Entry 8YEU (X-ray diffraction, 3.05 A resolution); this record covers chains C and D of the 6 polymer chains in the assembly.

Chain C:
Protein: Detyrosinated tubulin alpha-1B chain
Source organism: Sus scrofa
Reference sequence: Q2XVP4 (TBA1B_PIG); numbering as in UniProt (aligned over 1-440)
Sequence (440 residues; row label = number of the first residue in the row):
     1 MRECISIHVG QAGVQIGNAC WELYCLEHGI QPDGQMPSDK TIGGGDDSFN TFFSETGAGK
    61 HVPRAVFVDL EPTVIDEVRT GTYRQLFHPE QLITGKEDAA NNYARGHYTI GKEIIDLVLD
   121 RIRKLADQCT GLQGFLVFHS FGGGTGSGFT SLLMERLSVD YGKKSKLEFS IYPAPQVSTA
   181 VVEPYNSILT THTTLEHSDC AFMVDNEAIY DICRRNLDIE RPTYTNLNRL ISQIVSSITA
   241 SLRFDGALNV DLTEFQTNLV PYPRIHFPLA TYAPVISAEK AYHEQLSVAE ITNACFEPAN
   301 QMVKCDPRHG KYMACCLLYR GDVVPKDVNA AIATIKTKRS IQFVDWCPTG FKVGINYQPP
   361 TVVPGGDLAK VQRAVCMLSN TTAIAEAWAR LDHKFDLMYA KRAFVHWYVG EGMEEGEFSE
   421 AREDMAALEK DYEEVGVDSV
Ion coordination: Ca2+: Asp39, Thr41, Gly44, Glu55
Residues lining bound ligands:
  - A1D6L (6-fluoranyl-4-(6-methoxy-3,4-dihydro-2H-quinolin-1-yl)quinazolin-2-amine): Asn101, Thr179, Val181
  - GTP (guanosine-5'-triphosphate): Val9, Gly10, Gln11, Ala12, Gln15, Ile16, Asp69, Asp98, Ala99, Ala100, Asn101, Ser140, Gly142, Gly143, Gly144, Thr145, Gly146, Ile171, Pro173, Val177, Ser178, Thr179, Glu183, Asn206, Tyr224, Leu227, Asn228, Ile231
Curated features (UniProtKB/Swiss-Prot):
  - motif: Met1 to Cys4 (MREC motif)
  - active site: Glu254
  - binding site (GTP): Gly10, Gln11, Ala12, Gln15, Glu71, Ala99, Ser140, Gly143, Gly144, Thr145, Gly146, Thr179, Glu183, Asn206, Tyr224, Asn228, Leu252
  - binding site (Mg(2+)): Glu71
  - modified residue: Lys40 (N6,N6,N6-trimethyllysine), Ser48 (Phosphoserine), Ser232 (Phosphoserine), Tyr282 (3'-nitrotyrosine), Arg339 (Omega-N-methylarginine), Ser439 (Phosphoserine)
  - cross-link (Glycyl lysine isopeptide (Lys-Gly)): Lys326 (interchain with G-Cter in ubiquitin), Lys370 (interchain with G-Cter in ubiquitin)

Chain D:
Protein: Tubulin beta chain
Source organism: Sus scrofa
Reference sequence: A0A8D0VN39 (A0A8D0VN39_PIG); residues 1-431 here = UniProt positions 1-431
Sequence (431 residues; each row starts with the number of its first residue):
     1 MREIVHIQAG QCGNQIGAKF WEVISDEHGI DPTGSYHGDS DLQLERINVY YNEATGNKYV
    61 PRAILVDLEP GTMDSVRSGP FGQIFRPDNF VFGQSGAGNN WAKGHYTEGA ELVDSVLDVV
   121 RKESESCDCL QGFQLTHSLG GGTGSGMGTL LISKIREEYP DRIMNTFSVM PSPKVSDTVV
   181 EPYNATLSVH QLVENTDETY CIDNEALYDI CFRTLKLTTP TYGDLNHLVS ATMSGVTTCL
   241 RFPGQLNADL RKLAVNMVPF PRLHFFMPGF APLTSRGSQQ YRALTVPELT QQMFDSKNMM
   301 AACDPRHGRY LTVAAIFRGR MSMKEVDEQM LNVQNKNSSY FVEWIPNNVK TAVCDIPPRG
   361 LKMSATFIGN STAIQELFKR ISEQFTAMFR RKAFLHWYTG EGMDEMEFTE AESNMNDLVS
   421 EYQQYQDATA D
Not modelled in the structure: 274-283
Residues lining bound ligands:
  - A1D6L (6-fluoranyl-4-(6-methoxy-3,4-dihydro-2H-quinolin-1-yl)quinazolin-2-amine): Val236, Cys239, Leu240, Leu246, Ala248, Asp249, Lys252, Leu253, Asn256, Met257, Ala314, Ala315, Ile316, Lys350, Thr351, Ala352
  - GDP (guanosine-5'-diphosphate): Gly10, Gln11, Cys12, Gln15, Ile16, Asp67, Ala97, Ser138, Gly140, Gly141, Gly142, Thr143, Gly144, Val169, Val175, Ser176, Glu181, Asn204, Leu207, Tyr222, Leu225, Asn226

How chain C and chain D interact:
Residue-residue contacts (56):
  Gln11(C) - Asn247(D)
  Glu71(C) - Asn247(D)  hydrogen bond
  Thr73(C) - Asn247(D)
  Lys96(C) - Asp128(D)  salt bridge
  Lys96(C) - Cys129(D)
  Glu97(C) - Arg2(D)  salt bridge
  Glu97(C) - Arg162(D)  salt bridge
  Asp98(C) - Lys252(D)  salt bridge
  Ala100(C) - Arg251(D)
  Ala100(C) - Lys252(D)
  Ala100(C) - Val255(D)
  Asn101(C) - Lys252(D)
  Asn101(C) - Asn256(D)  hydrogen bond
  Arg105(C) - Arg251(D)
  Pro175(C) - Asn347(D)
  Ser178(C) - Lys350(D)  hydrogen bond
  Ala180(C) - Asn256(D)
  Ala180(C) - Lys350(D)
  Val181(C) - Asn256(D)  hydrogen bond (backbone-side chain)
  Val181(C) - Ile345(D)  hydrophobic
  Val181(C) - Pro346(D)
  Val181(C) - Asn347(D)
  Val182(C) - Asn256(D)
  Glu220(C) - Lys324(D)  salt bridge
  Arg221(C) - Met323(D)  hydrogen bond
  Arg221(C) - Lys324(D)
  Arg221(C) - Asp327(D)  salt bridge
  Tyr224(C) - Gln245(D)
  Lys394(C) - Pro346(D)
  Lys394(C) - Asn347(D)
  Leu397(C) - Glu343(D)
  Leu397(C) - Trp344(D)
  Leu397(C) - Pro346(D)  hydrophobic
  Leu397(C) - Ala430(D)  hydrophobic
  Met398(C) - Trp344(D)  hydrogen bond (backbone-backbone)
  Met398(C) - Ile345(D)  hydrophobic
  Met398(C) - Pro346(D)
  Lys401(C) - Phe260(D)
  Lys401(C) - Trp344(D)
  Lys401(C) - Ala428(D)
  Lys401(C) - Thr429(D)  hydrogen bond (side chain-backbone)
  Arg402(C) - Phe260(D)
  Ala403(C) - Pro259(D)
  Ala403(C) - Phe260(D)  hydrophobic
  Phe404(C) - Val255(D)
  Phe404(C) - Asn256(D)
  Phe404(C) - Val258(D)
  Phe404(C) - Pro259(D)  hydrogen bond (backbone-backbone)
  Phe404(C) - Ile345(D)  hydrophobic
  His406(C) - Val258(D)
  His406(C) - Pro259(D)
  His406(C) - Phe260(D)
  His406(C) - Pro261(D)
  Trp407(C) - Ala254(D)  hydrogen bond (side chain-backbone)
  Trp407(C) - Val255(D)
  Trp407(C) - Val258(D)  hydrogen bond (side chain-backbone)
Other interface residues (no listed pair), chain C (29 interface residues in all): Val74, Thr179, Tyr210
Other interface residues (no listed pair), chain D (33 interface residues in all): Asp197, Asp249, Met257, Thr312, Asn348, Val353

In short:
The interface between chain C and chain D involves 29 residues on one side and 33 on the other, with 10
hydrogen bonds and 6 salt bridges. Polar contacts include Lys96(C)-Asp128(D), Glu97(C)-Arg2(D) and
Glu97(C)-Arg162(D). Compound A1D6L is bound between chain C and chain D.
Chain C is Detyrosinated tubulin alpha-1B chain and chain D is Tubulin beta chain, both from Sus scrofa; the
structure, Tubulin-RB3_SLD-TTL in complex with compound 2NH2, was determined by X-ray diffraction.
